PDB entry 3ZJ4 | X-ray diffraction, 3.10 A resolution | chains B and D of the 4 polymer chains in the assembly

[Chain B (and D)]
Molecule: Catalase-3
Organism: Neurospora crassa
Notes: EC 1.11.1.6; chain D of this document is another copy of the same molecule, construct and numbering; everything in this record applies to it too
UniProtKB: Q9C169 (CAT3_NEUCR); residue numbers follow UniProt; this construct covers 1-719
Chain sequence (746 residues; numbered -26 to 719; the number before each row is that of its first residue; numbers below 1 keep their minus sign (Met-26 is residue -26)):
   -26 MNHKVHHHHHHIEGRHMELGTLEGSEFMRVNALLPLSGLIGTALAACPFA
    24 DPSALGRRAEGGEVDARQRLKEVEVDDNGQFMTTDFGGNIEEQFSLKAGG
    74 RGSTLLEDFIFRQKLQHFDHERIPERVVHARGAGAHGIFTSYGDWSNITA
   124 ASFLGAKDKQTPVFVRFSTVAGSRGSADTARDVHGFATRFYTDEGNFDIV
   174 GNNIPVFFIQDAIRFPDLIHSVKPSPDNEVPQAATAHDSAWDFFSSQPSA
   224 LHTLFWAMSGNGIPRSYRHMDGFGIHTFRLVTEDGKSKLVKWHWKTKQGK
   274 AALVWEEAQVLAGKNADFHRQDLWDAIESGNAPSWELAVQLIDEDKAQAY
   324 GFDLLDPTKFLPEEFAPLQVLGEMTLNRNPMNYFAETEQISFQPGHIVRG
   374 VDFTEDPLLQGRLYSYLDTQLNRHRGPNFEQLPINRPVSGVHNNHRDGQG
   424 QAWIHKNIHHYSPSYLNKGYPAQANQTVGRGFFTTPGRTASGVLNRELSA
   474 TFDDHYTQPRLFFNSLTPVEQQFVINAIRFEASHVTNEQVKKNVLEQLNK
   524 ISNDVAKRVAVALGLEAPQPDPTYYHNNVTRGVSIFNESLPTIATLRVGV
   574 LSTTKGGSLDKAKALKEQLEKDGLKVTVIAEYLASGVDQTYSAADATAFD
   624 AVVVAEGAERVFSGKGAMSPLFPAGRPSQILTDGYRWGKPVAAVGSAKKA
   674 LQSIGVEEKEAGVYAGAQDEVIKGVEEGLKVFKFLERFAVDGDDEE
Disordered / not traced: -26 to 35, 717-719 (chain D: -26 to 36, 717-719)
Construct notes: expression tag (-26 to 0)
UniProt features mapped onto this chain:
  - active site: His102, Asn175
  - binding site (heme): Tyr389
Ion coordination: heme Fe near Tyr389 (its only coordinating residue here)
Residues lining bound ligands: heme (HEM): Arg99, Val100, Val101, His102, Arg139, Ser141, Gly158, Phe159, Ala160, Val173, Gly174, Asn175, Phe180, Ala185, Phe188, Ile248, His249, Ile363, Ser364, Phe365, Leu381, Gly384, Arg385, Ser388, Tyr389, Thr392, Gln393, Arg396

[Chain B / chain D interface]
Pairs across the interface (239):
  Leu43(B) with Ile427(D), hydrophobic
  Val46(B) with Ala425(D); Trp426(D); Ile427(D), hydrogen bond (backbone-backbone)
  Glu47(B) with Ile427(D); Lys429(D), salt bridge
  Val48(B) with Val414(D); Trp426(D), hydrophobic; Ile427(D), hydrogen bond (backbone-backbone); His428(D); Lys429(D), hydrogen bond (backbone-backbone)
  Asp49(B) with His415(D), hydrogen bond (backbone-side chain); Lys429(D)
  Asp50(B) with His415(D), salt bridge; Asn416(D); Arg419(D), salt bridge; Asn430(D); Tyr443(D); Pro444(D)
  Gly52(B) with Tyr443(D)
  Gln53(B) with His415(D); Tyr443(D); Pro444(D); Ala445(D), hydrogen bond (backbone-backbone)
  Phe54(B) with His415(D); Ala445(D); Gln446(D); Ala447(D), hydrophobic; Val451(D), hydrophobic; Gly452(D)
  Met55(B) with His415(D); Asn416(D); Asn417(D); Pro444(D), hydrophobic; Ala445(D), hydrogen bond (backbone-backbone)
  Thr56(B) with Val414(D); His415(D), hydrogen bond (side chain-backbone); Asn416(D), hydrogen bond (backbone-side chain)
  Thr57(B) with Val414(D)
  Asp58(B) with Glu403(D); Val414(D); Asn416(D), hydrogen bond; His418(D), salt bridge
  Phe59(B) with Gly168(D); Asn169(D), hydrogen bond (backbone-backbone); Gly368(D); His369(D); Ile370(D); Glu403(D); Pro410(D)
  Gly60(B) with Gly168(D); Pro410(D); Ser412(D)
  Gly61(B) with Glu167(D); Gly168(D); Ser412(D)
  Asn62(B) with Ala447(D); Gly452(D), hydrogen bond (side chain-backbone); Gly454(D); Phe455(D), hydrogen bond (backbone-backbone)
  Ile63(B) with Gln446(D); Ala447(D), hydrogen bond (backbone-backbone)
  Glu64(B) with Gln446(D); Ala447(D), hydrogen bond (backbone-backbone)
  Glu65(B) with Ser435(D), hydrogen bond; Gln446(D), hydrogen bond
  Gln66(B) with Ser435(D), hydrogen bond; Pro436(D); Gln446(D)
  Leu69(B) with Thr457(D)
  Ala71(B) with Ala463(D), hydrophobic
  Leu79(B) with Gln383(D); Tyr387(D), hydrophobic
  Glu80(B) with Phe376(D); Gln383(D), hydrogen bond; Leu386(D); Arg461(D), salt bridge
  Phe82(B) with Gly368(D); Ile370(D), hydrophobic; Phe455(D), hydrophobic
  Arg85(B) with Leu386(D), hydrogen bond (side chain-backbone); Tyr387(D); Leu390(D)
  Gln86(B) with His418(D)
  Lys87(B) with His418(D)
  Gln89(B) with Leu390(D); Leu394(D); Phe402(D)
  His90(B) with Pro400(D); Asn401(D), hydrogen bond; His418(D); Arg419(D), hydrogen bond (side chain-backbone); Asp420(D)
  His93(B) with Leu394(D); Pro400(D); Gly421(D)
  Glu94(B) with Arg419(D); Asp420(D); Gly421(D), hydrogen bond (backbone-backbone)
  Arg95(B) with Asp420(D), salt bridge
  Ile96(B) with Gly421(D); Gln422(D)
  Pro97(B) with Gln422(D)
  Glu167(B) with Gly61(D)
  Gly168(B) with Phe59(D); Gly60(D); Gly61(D)
  Asn169(B) with Phe59(D), hydrogen bond (backbone-backbone)
  Met354(B) with Ile427(D), hydrophobic; His428(D); Lys429(D)
  Asn355(B) with Ile427(D)
  Phe357(B) with Asp420(D); Gly421(D)
  Ala358(B) with Trp426(D); Ile427(D), hydrophobic
  Glu359(B) with Ile427(D)
  Gln362(B) with Gly421(D); Gly423(D); Gln424(D), hydrogen bond (side chain-backbone)
  Gly368(B) with Phe59(D); Phe82(D)
  His369(B) with Phe59(D)
  Ile370(B) with Phe59(D); Phe82(D), hydrophobic
  Phe376(B) with Glu80(D)
  Gln383(B) with Leu79(D); Glu80(D), hydrogen bond
  Leu386(B) with Glu80(D); Arg85(D), hydrogen bond (backbone-side chain)
  Tyr387(B) with Arg85(D)
  Leu390(B) with Arg85(D); Gln89(D)
  Leu394(B) with Gln89(D); His93(D)
  Arg396(B) with Gln422(D), hydrogen bond (backbone-side chain)
  His397(B) with Gln422(D)
  Arg398(B) with Gln422(D)
  Pro400(B) with His90(D); His93(D)
  Asn401(B) with His90(D), hydrogen bond
  Phe402(B) with Gln89(D)
  Glu403(B) with Asp58(D); Phe59(D)
  Leu405(B) with Gly423(D); Gln424(D)
  Pro406(B) with Ala425(D)
  Pro410(B) with Phe59(D); Gly60(D)
  Ser412(B) with Gly60(D); Gly61(D)
  Gly413(B) with Thr56(D); Gly60(D)
  Val414(B) with Val48(D); Thr56(D); Thr57(D); Asp58(D)
  His415(B) with Val48(D); Asp49(D), hydrogen bond (side chain-backbone); Asp50(D), salt bridge; Gln53(D); Phe54(D); Met55(D); Thr56(D), hydrogen bond (backbone-side chain)
  Asn416(B) with Asp50(D), hydrogen bond (backbone-side chain); Met55(D); Thr56(D), hydrogen bond (side chain-backbone); Thr57(D); Asp58(D), hydrogen bond
  Asn417(B) with Met55(D)
  His418(B) with Asp58(D), salt bridge; Gln86(D); Lys87(D); His90(D)
  Arg419(B) with Asp50(D), salt bridge; His90(D), hydrogen bond (backbone-side chain); Glu94(D)
  Asp420(B) with His90(D); Glu94(D); Arg95(D), salt bridge; Phe357(D)
  Gly421(B) with His93(D); Glu94(D), hydrogen bond (backbone-backbone); Phe357(D); Gln362(D)
  Gln422(B) with Ile96(D); Arg396(D), hydrogen bond (side chain-backbone); His397(D); Arg398(D)
  Gly423(B) with Gln362(D); Leu405(D)
  Gln424(B) with Gln362(D), hydrogen bond (backbone-side chain); Leu405(D)
  Ala425(B) with Val46(D); Pro406(D)
  Trp426(B) with Val46(D); Ala358(D)
  Ile427(B) with Leu43(D), hydrophobic; Val46(D), hydrogen bond (backbone-backbone); Glu47(D); Val48(D), hydrogen bond (backbone-backbone); Met354(D), hydrophobic; Ala358(D), hydrophobic; Glu359(D)
  His428(B) with Met354(D)
  Lys429(B) with Val48(D), hydrogen bond (backbone-backbone); Asp49(D), salt bridge; Met354(D)
  Asn430(B) with Asp50(D)
  Ser435(B) with Glu65(D); Gln66(D), hydrogen bond
  Tyr443(B) with Asp50(D); Asn51(D); Gly52(D); Gln53(D)
  Pro444(B) with Asp50(D); Gln53(D); Met55(D), hydrophobic
  Ala445(B) with Gln53(D), hydrogen bond (backbone-backbone); Phe54(D); Met55(D), hydrogen bond (backbone-backbone)
  Gln446(B) with Phe54(D); Ile63(D); Glu64(D); Glu65(D), hydrogen bond; Gln66(D)
  Ala447(B) with Phe54(D), hydrophobic; Asn62(D); Ile63(D), hydrogen bond (backbone-backbone); Glu64(D), hydrogen bond (backbone-backbone)
  Val451(B) with Phe54(D), hydrophobic
  Gly452(B) with Phe54(D); Asn62(D), hydrogen bond (backbone-side chain)
  Gly454(B) with Asn62(D)
  Phe455(B) with Asn62(D), hydrogen bond (backbone-backbone); Phe82(D), hydrophobic
  Thr457(B) with Leu69(D)
  Arg461(B) with Glu80(D), salt bridge
  Ala463(B) with Ala71(D), hydrophobic
Interface residues without a listed pair, chain B (106 interface residues in all): Arg40, Asn51, Ile83, Asp375, Gly384, Asp391, Ile431, Pro436, Asn448, Arg453
Interface residues without a listed pair, chain D (106 interface residues in all): Arg40, Ile83, Pro97, Asn355, Asp375, Gly384, Asp391, Gly413, Ile431, Asn448, Arg453

[In short]
The chain B/chain D interface involves 106 residues from each chain, with 48 hydrogen bonds and 12 salt
bridges. Polar contacts include Glu47(B)-Lys429(D), Asp50(B)-His415(D) and Asp50(B)-Arg419(D). Ligands of
chain B: heme. UniProt lists active-site residues His102(B) and Asn175(B) and heme-binding residue Tyr389(B)
on chain B.
Both chains are Catalase-3 (Neurospora crassa). Entry 3ZJ4 (Neurospora Crassa Catalase-3 expressed in E. coli,
triclinic form) was determined by X-ray diffraction, deposited together with 3ZJ5 and 4BIM.
